PDB entry 1TOM | X-ray diffraction, 1.80 A resolution | chains H and I of the 3 polymer chains in the assembly

[Chain H]
Molecule: Alpha-thrombin
Organism: Homo sapiens
Notes: EC 3.4.21.5
Reference sequence: P00734 (THRB_HUMAN); the construct lacks a stretch of the UniProt sequence and is renumbered around it, so the offset changes along the chain: 16-36 = UniProt 364-384; 37-60 = UniProt 386-409; 61-77 = UniProt 419-435; 78-97 = UniProt 437-456; 7 more segments
Chain sequence (259 residues; numbered 16 to 247 plus 31 insertion-coded residues; 4 numbers in that range are skipped by the numbering (no residue carries them; nothing is unmodelled there); the number before each row is that of its first residue; a row labelled like 60A-60I holds insertion residues (60A, then the next letters in order)):
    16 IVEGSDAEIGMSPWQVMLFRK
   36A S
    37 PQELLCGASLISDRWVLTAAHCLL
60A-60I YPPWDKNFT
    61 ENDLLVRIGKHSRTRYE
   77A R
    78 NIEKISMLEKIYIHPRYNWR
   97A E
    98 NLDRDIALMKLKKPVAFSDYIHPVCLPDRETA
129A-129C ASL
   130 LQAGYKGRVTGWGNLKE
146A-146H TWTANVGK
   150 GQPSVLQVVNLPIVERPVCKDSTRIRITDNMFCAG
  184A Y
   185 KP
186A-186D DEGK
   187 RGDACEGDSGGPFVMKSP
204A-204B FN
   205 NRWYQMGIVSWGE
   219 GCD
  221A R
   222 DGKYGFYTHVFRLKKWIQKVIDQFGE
Disordered / not traced: 146A-146H, 247
Disulfides: Cys-42/Cys-58, Cys-168/Cys-182, Cys-191/Cys-220
Ligand contacts: methyl-phe-pro-amino-cyclohexylglycine (MIN): His-57, Tyr-60A, Trp-60D, Glu-97A, Asn-98, Leu-99, Ile-174, Asp-189, Ala-190, Cys-191, Glu-192, Ser-195, Val-213, Ser-214, Trp-215, Gly-216, Glu-217, Gly-219, Cys-220
Swiss-Prot annotation at these positions:
  - region: Ala-183 to Val-200 (High affinity receptor-binding region which is also known as the TP508 peptide)
  - active site (Charge relay system): His-57, Asp-102, Ser-195
  - glycosylation: Asn-60G (N-linked (GlcNAc...) (complex) asparagine)

[Chain I]
Molecule: Hirugen
Organism: Hirudo medicinalis
Reference sequence: P28507 (ITHG_HIRME); aligned to UniProt positions 55-66 over residues 53-64 (the alignment contains insertions or deletions, so no single offset holds)
Chain sequence (12 residues; row label = number of the first residue in the row):
    53 NEDFEEIPEEYL
Disordered / not traced: 53-54
Sequence notes: conflict Glu-54 (Gly61 in P28507)
Modified residues: Tyr-63 (o-sulfo-l-tyrosine; TYS)

[Chain H / chain I interface]
Residue-residue contacts - 24 pairs, chain H then chain I:
  Phe-34(H) / Phe-56(I)  hydrophobic
  Phe-34(H) / Ile-59(I)  hydrophobic
  Lys-36(H) / Leu-64(I)
  Gln-38(H) / Ile-59(I)
  Gln-38(H) / Leu-64(I)
  Leu-40(H) / Phe-56(I)
  Leu-65(H) / Ile-59(I)  hydrophobic
  Leu-65(H) / Tyr-63(I)
  Arg-67(H) / Ile-59(I)
  Arg-73(H) / Asp-55(I)  salt bridge
  Arg-73(H) / Phe-56(I)
  Thr-74(H) / Asp-55(I)  hydrogen bond
  Thr-74(H) / Phe-56(I)
  Thr-74(H) / Glu-57(I)  hydrogen bond (backbone-backbone)
  Arg-75(H) / Asp-55(I)  salt bridge
  Arg-75(H) / Glu-57(I)  salt bridge
  Tyr-76(H) / Glu-57(I)  hydrogen bond (backbone-side chain)
  Tyr-76(H) / Glu-58(I)
  Tyr-76(H) / Pro-60(I)
  Tyr-76(H) / Tyr-63(I)
  Glu-80(H) / Tyr-63(I)
  Lys-81(H) / Tyr-63(I)
  Ile-82(H) / Ile-59(I)  hydrophobic
  Ile-82(H) / Tyr-63(I)
Other interface residues (no listed pair), chain H (17 interface residues in all): Met-32, Glu-39, Met-84, Gln-151

[Summary]
17 residues of chain H and 8 residues of chain I are in contact, with 3 hydrogen bonds and 3 salt bridges.
Among the polar pairs are Arg-73(H)/Asp-55(I), Arg-75(H)/Asp-55(I) and Arg-75(H)/Glu-57(I). Ligands of chain
H: methyl-phe-pro-amino-cyclohexylglycine.
Chain H is Alpha-thrombin (Homo sapiens) and chain I is Hirugen (Hirudo medicinalis); the structure,
Alpha-thrombin complexed with hirugen, was determined by X-ray diffraction.
